Entry 9I8Y (electron microscopy, 2.89 A resolution); this record covers chains B and E of the 5 polymer chains in the assembly.

== Chain B ==
Name: CRISPR-associated endodeoxyribonuclease Cas12f1
Source organism: Syntrophomonas palmitatica JCM 14374
Notes: EC 3.1.-.-
UniProtKB: P0DW62 (CS12F_SYNPJ); residues 1-497 here = UniProt positions 1-497
Sequence (500 residues; numbered -2 to 497; the number before each row is that of its first residue; numbers below 1 keep their minus sign (Ser-2 is residue -2)):
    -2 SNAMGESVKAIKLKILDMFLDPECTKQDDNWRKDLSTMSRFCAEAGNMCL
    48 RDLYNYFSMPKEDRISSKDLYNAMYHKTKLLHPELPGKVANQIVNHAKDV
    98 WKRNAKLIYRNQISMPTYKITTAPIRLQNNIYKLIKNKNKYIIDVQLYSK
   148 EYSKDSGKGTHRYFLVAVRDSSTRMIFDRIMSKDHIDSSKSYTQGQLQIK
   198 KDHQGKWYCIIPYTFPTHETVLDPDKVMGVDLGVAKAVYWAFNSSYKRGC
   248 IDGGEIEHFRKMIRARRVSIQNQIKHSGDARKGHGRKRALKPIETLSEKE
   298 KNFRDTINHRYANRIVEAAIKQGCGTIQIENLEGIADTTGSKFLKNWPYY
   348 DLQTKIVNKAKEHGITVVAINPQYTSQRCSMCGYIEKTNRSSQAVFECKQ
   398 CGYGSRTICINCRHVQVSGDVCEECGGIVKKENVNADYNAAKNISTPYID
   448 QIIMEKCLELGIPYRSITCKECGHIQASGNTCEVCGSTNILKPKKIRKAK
Unresolved in the structure: -2 to 4, 145-156, 180-188, 219-223, 271-291, 330-342, 385-391, 464-497
Construct notes: expression tag (-2 to 0)
Swiss-Prot annotation at these positions:
  - region: His215 to Lys223 (Linker), Ala433 to Lys453 (RuvC-II)
  - active site: Asp228, Glu327, Asp434
  - binding site (Zn(2+)): Cys376, Cys379, Cys395, Cys398
Metal / ion sites: Zn2+ site 1: Cys376, Cys379, Cys395, Cys398; Zn2+ site 2: Cys406, Cys409, Cys419, Cys422
Reported in the primary citation:
  - catalytic residues: Asp228, Glu327, Asp434
  - binding site for DNA target strand: Val5, Ala7, Tyr68, Gln89, Pro209
  - specificity-determining residues: Tyr72
  - binding site for DNA non-target strand: Tyr72
  - mutagenesis - D228A: abolished catalytic activity
  - mutagenesis - N88A/Q89A/N92A: abolished binding to PAM
  - binding site for sgRNA (single-guide RNA) (chain E): Ser242 to Arg245

== Chain E ==
Molecule: sgRNA (single-guide RNA)
Sequence (210 nucleotides; row label = number of the first residue in the row; numbers below 1 keep their minus sign (G-191 is residue -191)):
  -191 GGGAUUUACUCUGUUUCGCGCGCCAGGGCAGUUAGGUGCCCUAAAAGAGC
  -141 GAAGUGGCCGAAAGGAAAGGCUAACGCUUCUCUAACGCUACGGCGACCUU
   -91 GGCGAAAUGCCAUCAAUACCACGCGGCCCGAAAGGGUUCGCGCGAAACUG
   -41 AGUAAUGAAAGUCGCAUCUUGCGUAAGCGCGUGGAUUGAAACAGUUGACC
     9 CAACGUCGCC
Unresolved in the structure: -191 to -170, -134 to -122, -71 to -10

== How chain B and chain E interact ==
Pairs across the interface - 41 pairs, chain B then chain E:
  Lys6(B) with G16(E), sugar contact
  Lys103(B) with A-139(E), sugar contact
  Arg107(B) with U-113(E), salt bridge to the phosphate
  Gln109(B) with U-113(E), hydrogen bond to the sugar
  Lys116(B) with C7(E), salt bridge to the phosphate; C8(E), salt bridge to the phosphate
  Thr118(B) with C8(E), hydrogen bond to the phosphate
  Ser168(B) with C18(E), hydrogen bond to the phosphate
  Ser169(B) with C17(E), base contact; C18(E), sugar contact
  Ile173(B) with G16(E), base contact; C17(E), sugar contact
  Arg176(B) with C17(E), hydrogen bond to the sugar; C18(E), phosphate contact
  Tyr189(B) with C17(E), sugar contact
  His200(B) with C7(E), sugar contact; C8(E), sugar contact
  Tyr210(B) with G16(E), hydrogen bond to the base
  Phe212(B) with G16(E), sugar contact
  Ser242(B) with C18(E), base contact
  Tyr243(B) with C18(E), sugar contact
  Gly251(B) with A-147(E), base contact
  Glu252(B) with A-147(E), hydrogen bond to the base
  His255(B) with A-167(E), hydrogen bond to the base; G-166(E), hydrogen bond to the sugar; A-147(E), stacking on the base
  Phe256(B) with A-149(E), sugar contact
  Lys258(B) with C-168(E), salt bridge to the phosphate; A-167(E), sugar contact
  Met259(B) with A-167(E), base contact
  Arg261(B) with C-169(E), sugar contact; C-168(E), sugar contact
  Ala262(B) with C-168(E), sugar contact; A-167(E), base contact
  Arg263(B) with A-167(E), base contact; U-150(E), salt bridge to the phosphate; A-149(E), salt bridge to the phosphate
  Asn299(B) with A-149(E), hydrogen bond to the base
  Phe300(B) with A-149(E), base contact
  Thr303(B) with A-149(E), hydrogen bond to the base
  Arg307(B) with A-146(E), salt bridge to the phosphate
Interface residues without a listed pair, chain B (34 interface residues in all): Val5, Ile8, Lys99, Leu104, Lys244
Interface residues without a listed pair, chain E (18 interface residues in all): G-145, G-138, C15

== Overview ==
34 residues of chain B face 18 of chain E across their interface; the contacts include 10 hydrogen bonds, 7
salt bridges and 1 aromatic stacking contact. Polar contacts include Tyr210(B)-G16(E), Glu252(B)-A-147(E) and
His255(B)-A-167(E). The paper reports catalytic residues Asp228(B), Glu327(B) and Asp434(B); D228A of chain B
abolishes catalytic activity.
Here chain B is CRISPR-associated endodeoxyribonuclease Cas12f1 (Syntrophomonas palmitatica JCM 14374) and
chain E is sgRNA (single-guide RNA). Entry 9I8Y (SpCas12Cas12f1 in complex with sgRNA and cognate DNA) was
determined by electron microscopy.
